PDB entry 3B6Q | X-ray diffraction, 2.00 A resolution | chain A

Chain A:
Protein: Glutamate receptor 2
Source organism: Rattus norvegicus
UniProt: P19491 (GRIA2_RAT); residues 392-775 here correspond to UniProt positions 413-796 (UniProt number = residue number + 21)
Amino-acid sequence (263 residues; numbered 390 to 775; 123 numbers in that range are skipped by the numbering (no residue carries them; nothing is unmodelled there); the number before each row is that of its first residue):
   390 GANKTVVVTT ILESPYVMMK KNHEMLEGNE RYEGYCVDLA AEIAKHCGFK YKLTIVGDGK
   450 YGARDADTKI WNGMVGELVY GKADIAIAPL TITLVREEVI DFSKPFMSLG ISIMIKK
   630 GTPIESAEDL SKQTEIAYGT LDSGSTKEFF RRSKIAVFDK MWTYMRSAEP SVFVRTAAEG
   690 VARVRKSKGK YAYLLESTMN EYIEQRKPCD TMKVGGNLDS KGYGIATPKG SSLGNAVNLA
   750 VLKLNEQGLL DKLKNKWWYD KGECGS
Disordered / not traced: 390-392, 774-775
Disulfide bonds: Cys718-Cys773
Differences from the reference sequence: expression tag (390-391); linker (630-631); engineered mutation Ala686 (Thr707 in P19491)
Small-molecule neighbours: glutamic acid (GLU): Tyr450, Pro478, Leu479, Thr480, Arg485, Leu650, Gly653, Ser654, Thr655, Leu704, Glu705, Met708, Tyr732
UniProt features mapped onto this chain:
  - binding site (L-glutamate): Pro478, Thr480, Arg485, Ser654, Thr655, Glu705
  - site: Arg453 (Interaction with the cone snail toxin Con-ikot-ikot), Ile633 (Crucial to convey clamshell closure to channel opening), Arg660 (Interaction with the cone snail toxin Con-ikot-ikot), Lys752 (Interaction with the cone snail toxin Con-ikot-ikot)
  - glycosylation: Asn392 (N-linked (GlcNAc...) asparagine)
  - modified residue (Phosphoserine): Ser662, Ser696
Reported in the primary citation:
  - conformationally variable residues (side-chain flip): Glu402, Met708
  - contacts within the chain: Glu402-Tyr450 (hydrogen bond), Tyr405-Thr707, Thr707-Tyr732 (hydrogen bond)
  - mutagenesis - T686A: decreased signaling in response to glutamic acid

Overview:
Chain A binds glutamic acid. UniProt lists 6 L-glutamate-binding residues. From the paper: T686A reduces
signaling in response to glutamic acid; conformational variability at Glu402 and Met708.
Chain A is Glutamate receptor 2 (Rattus norvegicus); the structure, Crystal Structure of the GLUR2 Ligand
Binding Core (S1S2J) Mutant T686A in Complex with Glutamate at ..., was determined by X-ray diffraction,
deposited together with 3B6T and 3B6W.
